6QV1 - chains A and E of the 3 polymer chains in the assembly; structure by X-ray diffraction, 3.48 A resolution.

== Chain A ==
Protein: ABC transporter, ATP-binding protein
Organism: Thermotoga maritima (strain ATCC 43589 / MSB8 / DSM 3109 / JCM 10099)
Notes: fragment: ABC transporter
UniProt: Q9WYC3 (Q9WYC3_THEMA); numbering as in UniProt (aligned over 2-577)
Amino-acid sequence (587 residues; row label = number of the first residue in the row; numbers below 1 keep their minus sign (Gly-9 is residue -9)):
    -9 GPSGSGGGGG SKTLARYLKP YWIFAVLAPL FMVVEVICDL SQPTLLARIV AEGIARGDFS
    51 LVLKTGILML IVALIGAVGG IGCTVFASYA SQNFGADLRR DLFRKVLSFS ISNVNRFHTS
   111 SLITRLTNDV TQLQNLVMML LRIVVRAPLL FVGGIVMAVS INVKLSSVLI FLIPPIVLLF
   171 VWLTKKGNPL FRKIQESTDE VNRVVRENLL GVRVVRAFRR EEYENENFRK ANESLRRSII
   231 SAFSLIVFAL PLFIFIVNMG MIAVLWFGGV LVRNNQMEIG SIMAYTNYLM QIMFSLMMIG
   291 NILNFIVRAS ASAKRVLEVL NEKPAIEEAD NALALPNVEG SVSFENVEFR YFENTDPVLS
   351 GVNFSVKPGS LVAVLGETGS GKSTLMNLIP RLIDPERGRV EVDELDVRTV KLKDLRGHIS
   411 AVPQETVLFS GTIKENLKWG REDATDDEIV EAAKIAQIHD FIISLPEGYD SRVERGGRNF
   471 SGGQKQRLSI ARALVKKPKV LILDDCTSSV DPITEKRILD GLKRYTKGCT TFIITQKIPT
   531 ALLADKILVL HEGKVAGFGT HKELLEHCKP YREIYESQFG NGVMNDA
Unresolved in the structure: -9 to 1, 571-577
Sequence notes: expression tag (-9 to 1); engineered mutation Ala41 (Asp in Q9WYC3)
Metal / ion sites: Mg2+: Ser373, Gln414 (together with ATP-gamma-S)
Residues lining bound ligands:
  - ATP-gamma-S (AGS; phosphothiophosphoric acid-adenylate ester), molecule 1: Tyr341, Phe342, Val348, Glu367, Thr368, Gly369, Ser370, Gly371, Lys372, Ser373, Thr374, Gln414, Gln526
  - ATP-gamma-S (AGS), molecule 2: Phe451, Arg468, Asn469, Phe470, Ser471, Gly472, Gly473, Gln474, Ser499

== Chain E ==
Protein: Nb_TM1
Organism: Vicugna pacos
Notes: fragment: nanobody
Amino-acid sequence (118 residues; each row starts with the number of its first residue; numbers below 1 keep their minus sign (Gly-2 is residue -2)):
    -2 GPSQGQLVES GGGLVQAGGS LTLSCAASVR DISFFAVGWF RQAPGKQREL VAQMTSLRKI
    58 NYADSVKGRF TISRDDAKNT VSLQMNSLKP EDTAVYYCHA SLPGLPYWGQ GTPVTVSA
Unresolved in the structure: -2 to 0
Disulfides: Cys22-Cys95

== How chain A and chain E interact ==
Residue-residue contacts (12; chain A residue first):
  Leu532(A) with Phe31(E), hydrophobic
  His551(A) with Phe31(E)
  Arg562(A) with Leu54(E), hydrogen bond (side chain-backbone)
  Tyr565(A) with Ser30(E), hydrogen bond (side chain-backbone); Phe31(E); Ser53(E)
  Glu566(A) with Leu54(E)
  Gln568(A) with Pro100(E)
  Phe569(A) with Phe31(E); Ser53(E); Leu54(E)
  Gly570(A) with Thr52(E)
Also at the interface, not in a pair above, chain A (9 interface residues in all): Ile528

== Overview ==
Chain A and chain E form an interface of 9 and 6 residues respectively; the contacts include 2 hydrogen bonds.
Polar contacts include Arg562(A)-Leu54(E) and Tyr565(A)-Ser30(E). Ligands of chain A: ATP-gamma-S. The Mg2+
site is built by Ser373(A) and Gln414(A).
Chain A is ABC transporter, ATP-binding protein (Thermotoga maritima (strain ATCC 43589 / MSB8 / DSM 3109 /
JCM 10099)) and chain E is Nb_TM1 (Vicugna pacos); the structure, Structure of ATPgS-bound outward-facing
TM287/288 in complex with nanobody Nb_TM1, was determined by X-ray diffraction together with 6QUZ, 6QV0 and
6QV2 from the same study.
